5N12 - chain A; structure by X-ray diffraction, 1.38 A resolution.

== Chain A ==
Protein: Pro-Pro endopeptidase
From: Peptoclostridium difficile 630
Notes: EC 3.4.24.89
UniProt: Q183R7 (ZMP1_PEPD6); numbering as in UniProt (aligned over 27-220)
Amino-acid sequence (197 residues; row label = number of the first residue in the row):
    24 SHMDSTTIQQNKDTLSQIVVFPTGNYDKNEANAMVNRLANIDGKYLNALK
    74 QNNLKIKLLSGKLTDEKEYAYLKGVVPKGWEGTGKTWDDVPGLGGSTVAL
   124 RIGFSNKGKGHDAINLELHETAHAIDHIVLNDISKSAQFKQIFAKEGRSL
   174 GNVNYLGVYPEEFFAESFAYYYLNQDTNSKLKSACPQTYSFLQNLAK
Sequence notes: expression tag (24-26)
Metal / ion sites: Zn2+: His142, His146, Glu185 (together with 2-amino-2-hydroxymethyl-propane-1,3-diol)
Residues lining bound ligands: 2,2,2-tris-chloroethanol (8FH): Lys35, Leu38, Ser39, Val42, Phe44, Asn55, Val58
UniProt features mapped onto this chain:
  - region (Interacts with substrate peptide): Lys101 to Trp103, Gly117 to Ser119
  - active site: Glu143 (Proton acceptor)
  - binding site (Zn(2+)): His142, His146, Tyr178, Glu185
  - site: Asp135 (Interacts with substrate peptide), His142 (Interacts with substrate peptide), Tyr178 (Transition state stabilizer)
  - mutagenesis: Gly117 to Thr120 (Becomes unable to cleave VNPPVP, nor is able to cleave PLPPVP, the optimal substrate peptide for PPEP-2 from P.alvei), Glu143 (E143A: Still able to bind zinc. Highly reduced activity on fibronectin. Loss of activity on fibrinogen. Shows a surprising 18% residual proteolytic activity on a substrate peptide ...), His146 (H146A: Not able to bind zinc. Highly reduced activity on fibronectin. Loss of activity on fibrinogen), Tyr178 (Y178F: Shows a surprising 41% residual proteolytic activity on a substrate peptide. Total loss of proteolytic activity; when associated with A-143)

== Summary ==
Ligands of chain A: 2,2,2-tris-chloroethanol. The Zn2+ site is built by His142, His146 and Glu185. From
UniProt: active-site residue Glu143, 4 Zn2+-binding residues and 7 mutagenesis sites.
Chain A is Pro-Pro endopeptidase (Peptoclostridium difficile 630); the structure, Crystal structure of TCE
treated rPPEP-1, was determined by X-ray diffraction together with 6FSJ and 6FSM from the same study.
